5CA1 - chains B and C of the 6 polymer chains in the assembly; structure by X-ray diffraction, 2.40 A resolution.

Chain B:
Protein: Tubulin beta-2 chain
From: Gallus gallus
UniProt: P32882 (TBB2_CHICK); residue numbers follow UniProt; this construct covers 1-445
Sequence (445 residues; numbered 1 to 445; the number before each row is that of its first residue):
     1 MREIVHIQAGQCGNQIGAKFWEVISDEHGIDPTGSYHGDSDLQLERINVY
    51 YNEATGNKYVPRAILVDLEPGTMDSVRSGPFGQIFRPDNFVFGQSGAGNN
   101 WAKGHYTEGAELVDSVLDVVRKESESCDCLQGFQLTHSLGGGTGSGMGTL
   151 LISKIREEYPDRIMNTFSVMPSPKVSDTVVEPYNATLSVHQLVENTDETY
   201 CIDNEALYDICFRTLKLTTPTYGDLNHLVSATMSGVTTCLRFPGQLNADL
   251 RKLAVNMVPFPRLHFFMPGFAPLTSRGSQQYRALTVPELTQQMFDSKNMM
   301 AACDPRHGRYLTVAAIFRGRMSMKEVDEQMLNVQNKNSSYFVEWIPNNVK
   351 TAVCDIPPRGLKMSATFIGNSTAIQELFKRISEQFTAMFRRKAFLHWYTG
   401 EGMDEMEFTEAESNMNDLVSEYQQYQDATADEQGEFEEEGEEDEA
Not modelled in the structure: 1, 429-445
Ion coordination: Mg2+: Gln11 (together with GDP)
Residues lining bound ligands:
  - GDP (guanosine-5'-diphosphate): Gly10, Gln11, Cys12, Gln15, Ile16, Asp67, Ala97, Asn99, Ser138, Gly140, Gly141, Gly142, Thr143, Gly144, Val169, Pro171, Val175, Asp177, Glu181, Asn204, Leu207, Tyr222, Leu225, Asn226
  - nocodazole (NZO): Tyr50, Gln134, Asn165, Phe167, Glu198, Tyr200, Val236, Thr237, Cys239, Leu240, Leu246, Leu250, Leu253, Met257, Ala314, Ala315, Ile316, Lys350, Thr351, Ala352, Ile368
UniProt features mapped onto this chain:
  - motif: Met1 to Ile4 (MREI motif)
  - binding site (GTP): Gln11, Glu69, Ser138, Gly142, Thr143, Gly144, Asn204, Asn226
  - binding site (Mg(2+)): Glu69
  - modified residue: Glu438 (5-glutamyl polyglutamate)

Chain C:
Protein: Tubulin alpha
From: Sus barbatus
Sequence (450 residues; row label = number of the first residue in the row):
     1 MRECISIHVGQAGVQIGNACWELYCLEHGIQPDGQMPSDKTIGGGDDSFN
    51 TFFSETGAGKHVPRAVFVDLEPTVIDEVRTGTYRQLFHPEQLITGKEDAA
   101 NNYARGHYTIGKEIIDLVLDRIRKLADQCTGLQGFLVFHSFGGGTGSGFT
   151 SLLMERLSVDYGKKSKLEFSIYPAPQVSTAVVEPYNSILTTHTTLEHSDC
   201 AFMVDNEAIYDICRRNLDIERPTYTNLNRLISQIVSSITASLRFDGALNV
   251 DLTEFQTNLVPYPRIHFPLATYAPVISAEKAYHEQLSVAEITNACFEPAN
   301 QMVKCDPRHGKYMACCLLYRGDVVPKDVNAAIATIKTKRSIQFVDWCPTG
   351 FKVGINYQPPTVVPGGDLAKVQRAVCMLSNTTAIAEAWARLDHKFDLMYA
   401 KRAFVHWYVGEGMEEGEFSEAREDMAALEKDYEEVGVDSVEGEGEEEGEE
Not modelled in the structure: 441-450
Ion coordination: Ca2+: Asp39, Thr41, Gly44, Glu55
Residues lining bound ligands: GTP (guanosine-5'-triphosphate): Gly10, Gln11, Ala12, Gln15, Ile16, Asp69, Asp98, Ala99, Ala100, Asn101, Ser140, Gly142, Gly143, Gly144, Thr145, Gly146, Ile171, Pro173, Val177, Ser178, Glu183, Asn206, Tyr224, Leu227, Asn228, Ile231

How chain B and chain C interact:
Residue-residue contacts (38):
  Gln94(B) - Met1(C)
  Ser95(B) - Arg2(C)  hydrogen bond (backbone-side chain)
  Asn99(B) - Glu254(C)
  Asp177(B) - Lys352(C)  hydrogen bond (backbone-side chain)
  Thr178(B) - Asn258(C)
  Val179(B) - Asn258(C)  hydrogen bond (backbone-side chain)
  Val179(B) - Pro348(C)  hydrophobic
  Thr219(B) - Lys326(C)
  Thr219(B) - Asn329(C)
  Ala387(B) - Trp346(C)
  Met388(B) - Trp346(C)
  Arg390(B) - Asp345(C)  salt bridge
  Arg390(B) - Trp346(C)
  Arg390(B) - Ser439(C)  hydrogen bond
  Arg391(B) - Tyr262(C)  hydrogen bond (backbone-side chain)
  Arg391(B) - Asp345(C)  salt bridge
  Arg391(B) - Trp346(C)
  Arg391(B) - Glu434(C)  hydrogen bond (side chain-backbone)
  Arg391(B) - Val435(C)
  Arg391(B) - Val437(C)  hydrogen bond (side chain-backbone)
  Arg391(B) - Asp438(C)
  Arg391(B) - Ser439(C)  hydrogen bond
  Lys392(B) - Tyr262(C)
  Ala393(B) - Pro261(C)
  Ala393(B) - Tyr262(C)
  Ala393(B) - Trp346(C)  hydrophobic
  Phe394(B) - Thr257(C)
  Phe394(B) - Asn258(C)
  Phe394(B) - Val260(C)
  Phe394(B) - Pro261(C)  hydrogen bond (backbone-backbone)
  Phe394(B) - Trp346(C)  hydrophobic
  His396(B) - Val260(C)  hydrogen bond (side chain-backbone)
  His396(B) - Pro261(C)
  His396(B) - Tyr262(C)
  His396(B) - Pro263(C)
  Trp397(B) - Gln256(C)
  Trp397(B) - Thr257(C)  hydrogen bond (side chain-backbone)
  Trp397(B) - Val260(C)  hydrogen bond (side chain-backbone)
Interface residues without a listed pair, chain B (20 interface residues in all): Gly96, Gly98, Val180, Leu395
Interface residues without a listed pair, chain C (22 interface residues in all): Pro325

Summary:
The interface between chain B and chain C involves 20 residues on one side and 22 on the other; the contacts
include 12 hydrogen bonds and 2 salt bridges. Polar contacts include Arg390(B)-Asp345(C), Arg391(B)-Asp345(C)
and Ser95(B)-Arg2(C). Chain B binds GDP and nocodazole.
Chain B is Tubulin beta-2 chain (Gallus gallus) and chain C is Tubulin alpha (Sus barbatus); the structure,
Crystal structure of T2R-TTL-Nocodazole complex, was determined by X-ray diffraction together with 5C8Y, 5CA0
and 5CB4 from the same study.
